PDB entry 1QTE | X-ray diffraction, 1.90 A resolution | chain A

Chain A:
Molecule: Soluble lytic transglycosylase SLT70
Source organism: Escherichia coli
Notes: EC 3.2.1.-
Amino-acid sequence (618 residues; row label = number of the first residue in the row):
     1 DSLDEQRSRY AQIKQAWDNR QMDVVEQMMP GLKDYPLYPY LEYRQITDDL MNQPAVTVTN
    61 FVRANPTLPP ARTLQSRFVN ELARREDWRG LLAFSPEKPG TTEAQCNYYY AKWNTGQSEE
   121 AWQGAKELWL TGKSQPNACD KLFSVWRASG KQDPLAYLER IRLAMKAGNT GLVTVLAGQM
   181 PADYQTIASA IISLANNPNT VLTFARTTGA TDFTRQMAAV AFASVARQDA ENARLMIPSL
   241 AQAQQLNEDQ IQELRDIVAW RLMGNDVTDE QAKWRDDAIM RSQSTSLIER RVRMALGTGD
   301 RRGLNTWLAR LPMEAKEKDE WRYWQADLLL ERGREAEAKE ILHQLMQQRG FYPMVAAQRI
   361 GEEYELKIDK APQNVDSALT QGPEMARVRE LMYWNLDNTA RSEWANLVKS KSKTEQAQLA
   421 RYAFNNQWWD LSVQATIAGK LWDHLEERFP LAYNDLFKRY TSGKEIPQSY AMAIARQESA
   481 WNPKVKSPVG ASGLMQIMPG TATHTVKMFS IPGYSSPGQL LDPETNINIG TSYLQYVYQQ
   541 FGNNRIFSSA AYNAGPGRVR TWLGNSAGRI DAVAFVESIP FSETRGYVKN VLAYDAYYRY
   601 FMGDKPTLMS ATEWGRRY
Cystine bridges: Cys106-Cys139
Ligand contacts: 1,6-anhydro-N-acetylmuramic acid / alanine / D-alanine / N-acetylglucosamine: Ile437, Trp442, Arg448, Arg476, Gln477, Glu478, Val485, Ser487, Ala491, Gln496, Asn553, Glu583, Tyr587, Asn590, Tyr594
Reported in the primary citation:
  - binding site for N-acetylglucosamine: Gln477, Glu478, Gln496
  - binding site for 1,6-anhydro-N-acetylmuramic acid: Asn590
  - binding site for D-alanine: Arg448, Arg476

Overview:
Chain A binds 1,6-anhydro-N-acetylmuramic acid / alanine / D-alanine / N-acetylglucosamine. From the paper: a
binding site for N-acetylglucosamine at Gln477, Glu478 and Gln496; a binding site for D-alanine at Arg448 and
Arg476.
Chain A is Soluble lytic transglycosylase SLT70 (Escherichia coli); the structure, Crystal structure of the 70
kDa soluble lytic transglycosylase SLT70 from escherichia coli at 1.90 A ..., was determined by X-ray
diffraction (same publication as 1QSA).
